3GYH - chains X and Y of the 3 polymer chains in the assembly; structure by X-ray diffraction, 2.80 A resolution.

Chain X:
Molecule: Alkyltransferase-like protein 1
Organism: Schizosaccharomyces pombe
Reference sequence: Q9UTN9 (ATL1_SCHPO); residues 1-108 here = UniProt positions 1-108
Chain sequence (116 residues; numbered 1 to 116; the number before each row is that of its first residue):
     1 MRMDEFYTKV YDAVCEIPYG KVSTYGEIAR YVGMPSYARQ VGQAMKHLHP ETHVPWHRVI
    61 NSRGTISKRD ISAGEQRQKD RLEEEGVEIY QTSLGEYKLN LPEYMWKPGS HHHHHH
Not modelled in the structure: 109-116
Construct notes: expression tag (109-116)
UniProt features mapped onto this chain:
  - site: Tyr25 (Required for phosphate rotation/nucleotide flipping), Arg39 (Arg finger, required for nucleotide flipping), Arg69 (Critical for recognition of O(6)-alkylguanines, probes the electrostatic potential of the flipped base to distinguish between O(6)-alkylguanine and guanine)
Residues lining bound ligands: 1-pyridin-3-ylbutan-1-one (PBO): Met45, Lys46, Leu48, His49, Pro50, Trp56, Gly74, Arg77, Arg81
Reported in the primary citation:
  - binding site for 1-pyridin-3-ylbutan-1-one: Pro50, Trp56
  - binding site for the 13-nt DNA strand: Arg39
  - binding site for the 13-nt DNA strand (chain Y): Arg69

Chain Y:
Molecule: 13-nt DNA strand
Sequence (13 nucleotides; numbered 201 to 213; the number before each row is that of its first residue):
   201 GCCATGGCTA GTA

Interface between chain X and chain Y:
Contacting residue pairs (26; chain X residue first):
  Thr24(X) - DT209(Y)  hydrogen bond to the phosphate
  Tyr25(X) - DG207(Y)  hydrogen bond to the base
  Tyr25(X) - DC208(Y)  sugar contact
  Tyr25(X) - DT209(Y)  hydrogen bond to the phosphate
  Gly26(X) - DC208(Y)  phosphate contact
  Gly26(X) - DT209(Y)  hydrogen bond to the phosphate
  Ala38(X) - DC208(Y)  phosphate contact
  Ala38(X) - DT209(Y)  sugar contact
  Arg39(X) - DG206(Y)  hydrogen bond to the base
  Arg39(X) - DC208(Y)  base contact
  Gln43(X) - DG206(Y)  phosphate contact
  Gln43(X) - DG207(Y)  phosphate contact
  Met45(X) - DG207(Y)  base contact
  Lys46(X) - DG207(Y)  phosphate contact
  Trp56(X) - DG207(Y)  hydrogen bond to the base
  Val59(X) - DG207(Y)  hydrogen bond to the base
  Asn61(X) - DT209(Y)  phosphate contact
  Ser62(X) - DT209(Y)  hydrogen bond to the phosphate
  Ser67(X) - DG207(Y)  hydrogen bond to the phosphate
  Ser67(X) - DC208(Y)  hydrogen bond to the phosphate
  Lys68(X) - DG207(Y)  sugar contact
  Arg69(X) - DG207(Y)  hydrogen bond to the base
  Asp70(X) - DG206(Y)  sugar contact
  Asp70(X) - DG207(Y)  hydrogen bond to the phosphate
  Ile71(X) - DG207(Y)  phosphate contact
  Gln78(X) - DG207(Y)  base contact
Interface residues without a listed pair, chain X (20 interface residues in all): Gln40, Gly42
Interface residues without a listed pair, chain Y (5 interface residues in all): DA210

Overview:
The interface between chain X and chain Y involves 20 residues on one side and 5 on the other; the contacts
include 12 hydrogen bonds. Polar contacts include Tyr25(X)-DG207(Y), Arg39(X)-DG206(Y) and Trp56(X)-DG207(Y).
From the paper: a binding site for 1-pyridin-3-ylbutan-1-one at Pro50(X) and Trp56(X); a binding site for the
13-nt DNA strand at Arg39(X).
Here chain X is Alkyltransferase-like protein 1 (Schizosaccharomyces pombe) and chain Y is a 13-nt DNA strand.
Entry 3GYH (Crystal Structure Analysis of S. Pombe ATL in complex with damaged DNA containing POB) was
determined by X-ray diffraction together with 3GVA and 3GX4 from the same study.
